6YYS - chains C and H of the 6 polymer chains in the assembly; structure by electron microscopy, 3.08 A resolution.

Chain C:
Protein: DNA-directed RNA polymerase subunit beta
Organism: Mycolicibacterium smegmatis MC2 155
Notes: EC 2.7.7.6
UniProt: P60281 (RPOB_MYCS2); numbering as in UniProt (aligned over 1-1169)
Chain sequence (1169 residues; each row starts with the number of its first residue):
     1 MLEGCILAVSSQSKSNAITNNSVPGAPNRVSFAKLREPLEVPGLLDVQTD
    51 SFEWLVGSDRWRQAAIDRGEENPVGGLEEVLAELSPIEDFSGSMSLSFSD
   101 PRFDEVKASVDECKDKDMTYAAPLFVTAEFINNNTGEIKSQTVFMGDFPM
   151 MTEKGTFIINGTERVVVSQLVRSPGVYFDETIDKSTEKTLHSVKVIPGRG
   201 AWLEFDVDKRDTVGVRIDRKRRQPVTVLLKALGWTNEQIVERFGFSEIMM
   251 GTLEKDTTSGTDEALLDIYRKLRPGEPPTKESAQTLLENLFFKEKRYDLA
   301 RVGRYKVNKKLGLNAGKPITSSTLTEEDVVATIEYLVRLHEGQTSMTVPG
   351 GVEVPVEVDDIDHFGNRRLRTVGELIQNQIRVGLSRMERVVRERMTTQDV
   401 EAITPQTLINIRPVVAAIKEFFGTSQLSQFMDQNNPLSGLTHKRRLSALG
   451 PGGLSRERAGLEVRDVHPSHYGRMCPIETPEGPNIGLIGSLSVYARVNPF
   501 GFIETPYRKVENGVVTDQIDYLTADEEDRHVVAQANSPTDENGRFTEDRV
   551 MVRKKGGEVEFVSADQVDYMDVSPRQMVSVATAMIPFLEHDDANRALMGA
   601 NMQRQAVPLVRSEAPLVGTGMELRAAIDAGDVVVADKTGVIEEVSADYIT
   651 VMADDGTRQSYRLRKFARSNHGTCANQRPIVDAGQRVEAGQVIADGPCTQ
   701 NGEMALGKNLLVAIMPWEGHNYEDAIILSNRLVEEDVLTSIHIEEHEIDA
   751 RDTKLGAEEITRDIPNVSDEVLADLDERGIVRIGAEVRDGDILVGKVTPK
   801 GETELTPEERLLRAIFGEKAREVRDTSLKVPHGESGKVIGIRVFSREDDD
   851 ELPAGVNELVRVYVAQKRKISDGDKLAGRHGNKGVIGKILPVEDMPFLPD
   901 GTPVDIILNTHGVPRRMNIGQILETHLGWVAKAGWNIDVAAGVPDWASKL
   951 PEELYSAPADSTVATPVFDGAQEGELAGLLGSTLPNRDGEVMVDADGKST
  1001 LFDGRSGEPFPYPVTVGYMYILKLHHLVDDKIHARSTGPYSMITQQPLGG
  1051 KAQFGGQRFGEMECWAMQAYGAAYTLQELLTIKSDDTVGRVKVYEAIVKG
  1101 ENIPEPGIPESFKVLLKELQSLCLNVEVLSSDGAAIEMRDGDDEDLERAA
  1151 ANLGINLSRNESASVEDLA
Disordered / not traced: 1-20, 801-821, 1131-1169

Chain H:
Protein: RNA polymerase-associated transcription factor HelD
Organism: Mycolicibacterium smegmatis MC2 155
Notes: EC 3.6.4.12
UniProt: A0QUE0 (A0QUE0_MYCS2); residue numbers follow UniProt; this construct covers 1-736
Chain sequence (736 residues; row label = number of the first residue in the row):
     1 MSGRDYEDELQSERDYVAGLYARLDAERAQSQRRYAAALREHGGTAVERD
    51 AEVRALAKDIARLNVADNGLCFGRLDTLDDARLYIGRLGIFDRDNDFEPL
   101 LLDWRAPMARPFYVATAANPENMRRRRQFHTLGRKVVDFTDEILGRPTGA
   151 EHDATNDAALLAAVNAPRGEGMRDIVATIQAEQDQVIRLDHTGVLVIEGG
   201 PGTGKTVVALHRVAYLLYTYRKQMERHGVLVVGPTPAFLDHIGRVLPSLG
   251 ESDAVFMTPGDFVPGLHVTAEDTPEAAEVKGSLKILDVLKAAVADRQELP
   301 SEPIPIDLSDVTMRIDAETAKWARDEARKTGLPHNEARAEFVDVVTYVVT
   351 ERAVARIGRGWLTRDDKHAWEKMRADVVGELEDHEQFNAALDALWPILTP
   401 EDVLAQLYTSHERLRAAGAPECLWRADGEAWTVSDVPLLDELVDLLGRNK
   451 AADEAAERERREEEAYAAGVLDLMVDREDLMDDEDHLLAQDLIDAEELAD
   501 RFKEQDNRELSERAAADREWTYGHVVVDEAQELSEMDWRLLMRRCPRRSF
   551 TIVGDLAQRRSPAGARSWGAMLDSYVPGRWVYKSLSVNYRTPAEIMAVAA
   601 AVLAEFAPDATPPDSVRACGVAPWARQVTDDDIASAIAEFVSEEAGREGT
   651 SVVIGPPDVPGTVPPSETKGLEFDAVLVVEPERILADGPRGAAELYVALT
   701 RATQRLGVLYRDALPQALAGLAEGDAAATVEQRTSA
Disordered / not traced: 147-173, 718-736
Ion coordination: Mg2+: D483 (shared with 3 residues of chain D)
What the authors report for this chain:
  - Mg2+ coordination: D483
  - contacts within the chain: V475-L480 (hydrophobic contact), R477-D491, R477-D485 (salt bridge), V475-L488 (hydrophobic contact)
  - conformationally variable residues (helix shift): L230 to S252

How chain C and chain H interact:
Contacting residue pairs (52):
  I182(C) - R226(H)
  K184(C) - D500(H)  salt bridge
  S185(C) - R513(H)  hydrogen bond (backbone-side chain)
  T186(C) - W520(H)
  E187(C) - R226(H)  hydrogen bond (backbone-side chain)
  E187(C) - R513(H)  salt bridge
  K188(C) - R226(H)
  K188(C) - H227(H)
  K188(C) - W520(H)
  K188(C) - T521(H)  hydrogen bond
  T189(C) - R226(H)
  T189(C) - H227(H)
  K209(C) - E519(H)  salt bridge
  K209(C) - T521(H)  hydrogen bond (backbone-side chain)
  R210(C) - E519(H)  salt bridge
  R210(C) - T521(H)
  R210(C) - R543(H)  hydrogen bond (side chain-backbone)
  R210(C) - P546(H)
  D211(C) - T521(H)
  D211(C) - P546(H)
  D211(C) - R547(H)  salt bridge
  E247(C) - P546(H)
  E247(C) - R547(H)
  E247(C) - R548(H)
  M250(C) - R579(H)
  H340(C) - R547(H)
  G342(C) - Q223(H)
  R456(C) - Q490(H)  hydrogen bond (side chain-backbone)
  A459(C) - D491(H)
  A459(C) - L492(H)
  G460(C) - L492(H)
  R464(C) - L487(H)
  R464(C) - D491(H)  hydrogen bond (side chain-backbone)
  R464(C) - L492(H)
  E481(C) - E484(H)
  E481(C) - D485(H)
  E481(C) - H486(H)
  E481(C) - L487(H)
  G482(C) - D485(H)
  G482(C) - L487(H)
  P483(C) - R477(H)
  P483(C) - D485(H)
  P483(C) - L487(H)
  P483(C) - D491(H)
  I485(C) - L487(H)  hydrophobic
  Q605(C) - E484(H)
  K875(C) - D483(H)
  K883(C) - D483(H)  salt bridge
  H1026(C) - E484(H)  salt bridge
  R1058(C) - D479(H)  salt bridge
  M1062(C) - L473(H)
  W1065(C) - L473(H)  hydrophobic
Also at the interface, not in a pair above, chain C (33 interface residues in all): I248, E254, E341, E1061
Also at the interface, not in a pair above, chain H (28 interface residues in all): G193, D476, Y522, Y575
From the paper, about this interface:
  - specific contacts: P483(C)-R477(H), H1026(C)-E484(H)

Summary:
33 residues of chain C face 28 of chain H across their interface, with 7 hydrogen bonds and 8 salt bridges.
Polar pairs include K184(C)-D500(H), E187(C)-R513(H) and K209(C)-E519(H). The authors report contacts between
P483(C) and R477(H) and H1026(C) and E484(H). The paper reports Mg2+ coordination by D483(H); conformational
variability at L230(H).
Here chain C is DNA-directed RNA polymerase subunit beta and chain H is RNA polymerase-associated
transcription factor HelD, both from Mycolicibacterium smegmatis MC2 155. Entry 6YYS (Structure of
Mycobacterium smegmatis HelD protein in complex with RNA polymerase core - State II, primary ...) was
determined by electron microscopy (same publication as 6YXU and 6VSX).
